PDB entry 4FE8 | X-ray diffraction, 3.00 A resolution | chains A and C of the 3 polymer chains in the assembly

== Chain A (and C) ==
Name: Maltose-binding periplasmic protein, Huntingtin
Organism: Escherichia coli (strain K12)
Notes: fragment: Huntingtin protein exon1 domain; engineered mutation(s): HQHQH,HQHQH; chain C of this document is another copy of the same molecule, construct and numbering; everything in this record applies to it too
Reference sequence: chimeric construct of P0AEX9, P42858: residues 1-358 from P0AEX9 (MALE_ECOLI) positions 27-384 (UniProt number = residue number + 26); residues 371-452 from P42858 positions 1-64 (offset varies)
Chain sequence (452 residues; row label = number of the first residue in the row):
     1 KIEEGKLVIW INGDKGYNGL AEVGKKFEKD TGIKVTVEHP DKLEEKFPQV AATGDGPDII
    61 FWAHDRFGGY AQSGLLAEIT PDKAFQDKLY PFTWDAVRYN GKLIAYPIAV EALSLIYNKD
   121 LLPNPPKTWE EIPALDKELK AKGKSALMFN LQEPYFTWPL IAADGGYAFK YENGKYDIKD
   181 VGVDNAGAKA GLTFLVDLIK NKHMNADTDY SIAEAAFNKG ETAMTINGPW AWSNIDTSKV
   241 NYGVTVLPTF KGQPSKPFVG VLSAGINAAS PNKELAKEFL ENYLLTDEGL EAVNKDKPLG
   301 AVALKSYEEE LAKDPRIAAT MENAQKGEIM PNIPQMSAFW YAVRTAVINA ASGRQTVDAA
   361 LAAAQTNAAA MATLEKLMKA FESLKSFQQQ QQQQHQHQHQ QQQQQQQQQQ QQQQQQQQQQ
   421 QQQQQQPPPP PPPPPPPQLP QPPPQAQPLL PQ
Not modelled in the structure: 403-452 (chain C: 411-452)
Sequence notes: linker (359-370); insertion (388-405)
Curated features (UniProtKB/Swiss-Prot):
  - region: Thr373 to Ser383 (Sufficient for interaction with TPR)
  - modified residue: Lys379 (N6-acetyllysine)
Bound ions: Zn2+ near His39 (its only coordinating residue here)
Reported in the primary citation:
  - contacts within the chain: His397-Gln400 (hydrogen bond)
  - conformationally variable residues: Gln396 to Gln410

== Interface between chain A and chain C ==
Pairs across the interface (33):
  Asn205(A) with Gln401(C)
  Asp207(A) with His397(C); Gln401(C)
  Asp209(A) with Gln398(C)
  Ile212(A) with Gln401(C); Gln405(C)
  Tyr341(A) with Ser383(C), hydrogen bond (side chain-backbone); Leu384(C); Phe387(C)
  Thr345(A) with Gln390(C), hydrogen bond
  Ile348(A) with Gln390(C); Gln393(C); Gln394(C)
  Asn349(A) with Gln390(C), hydrogen bond
  Arg354(A) with Ala52(C); Thr53(C); Gln390(C); Gln393(C)
  Gln355(A) with Ala52(C)
  Thr356(A) with Ala52(C), hydrogen bond (backbone-backbone); Gly54(C)
  Asp358(A) with Gly74(C)
  Ala359(A) with Ser73(C)
  Ala362(A) with Gln72(C); Ser73(C)
  Gln365(A) with Gln72(C)
  Thr366(A) with Lys379(C)
  Asn367(A) with Ser383(C), hydrogen bond
  Ala370(A) with Lys379(C); Ala380(C); Ser383(C)
  Leu374(A) with Leu384(C), hydrophobic
  Leu377(A) with Leu377(C), hydrophobic
Also at the interface, not in a pair above, chain A (24 interface residues in all): Met148, Gln152, Gly353, Thr373
Also at the interface, not in a pair above, chain C (24 interface residues in all): Ala51, Leu75, Ala269, Lys376, Phe381

== Overview ==
Chain A and chain C each contribute 24 residues to their interface, with 5 hydrogen bonds. Polar pairs include
Tyr341(A)-Ser383(C), Thr345(A)-Gln390(C) and Asn349(A)-Gln390(C). The paper reports conformational variability
at Gln396(A); contacts within the chain involving His397(A) and Gln400(A).
Chain A and chain C are both Maltose-binding periplasmic protein, Huntingtin (Escherichia coli (strain K12));
the structure, Crystal Structure of Htt36Q3H-EX1-X1-C1(Alpha), was determined by X-ray diffraction, deposited
together with 4FEB, 4FEC and 4FED.
